Entry 9K09 (electron microscopy, 2.60 A resolution); this record covers chains A and v of the 48 polymer chains in the assembly.

Chain A:
Protein: Tail fiber protein
Organism: Anabaena phage A-4L
UniProtKB: A0A059PY41 (A0A059PY41_9CAUD); residues 1-372 here = UniProt positions 1-372
Sequence (372 residues; row label = number of the first residue in the row):
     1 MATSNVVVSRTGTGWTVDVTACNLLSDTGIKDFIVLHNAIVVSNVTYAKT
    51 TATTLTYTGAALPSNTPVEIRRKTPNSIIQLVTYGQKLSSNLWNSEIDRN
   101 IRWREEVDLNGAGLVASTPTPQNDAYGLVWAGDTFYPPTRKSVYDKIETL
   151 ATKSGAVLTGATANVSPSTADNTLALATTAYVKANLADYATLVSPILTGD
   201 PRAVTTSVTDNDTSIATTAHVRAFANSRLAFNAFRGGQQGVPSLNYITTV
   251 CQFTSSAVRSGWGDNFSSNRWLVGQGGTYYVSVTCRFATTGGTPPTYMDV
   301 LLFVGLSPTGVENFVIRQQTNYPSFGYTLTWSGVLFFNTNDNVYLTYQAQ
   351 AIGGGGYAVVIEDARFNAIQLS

Chain v:
Protein: Tail tubular protein B
Organism: Anabaena phage A-4L
UniProtKB: A0A059PYE2 (A0A059PYE2_9CAUD); numbering as in UniProt (aligned over 1-1015)
Sequence (1015 residues; numbered 1 to 1015; the number before each row is that of its first residue):
     1 MTDQFERNNIRNNEVAAEQSIQSNNFGGLNTLASPLNVPYQDSPLLLNTT
    51 VDTSGQVYKRKGTRITYTTTGTSTGCYITGFTSGLAYQFQVAKRGRDILL
   101 FQTTNDVTSLLLTKSNVWDTRAEAVRPSVVTTSEVTPRVIFATGVNKPVQ
   151 LLFVEQQTTQTANGTSVVFSSADRFVNASTANCLVYVNRVLVSAPSFSYN
   201 AGTKQLTVSNLGSTVIGDVIDLVSVTWQWWAESQFWYGDRFFGSTTRFNS
   251 VSFDRVVKIPTSITTQNNGSDPYYRMRLYKQSNRTGSPNLNEVVQPQLAD
   301 DWAFSDGSIYNYSVNDYPNPSPFWVVFGALVGGGQPSTVYFSRRRGLGFA
   351 NGTSVQASKIDVVVNGVQRTPIYTPGSAPDSVYRNYYTYFADTTGAATGT
   401 SSTSLVNGIFFDAIPLGLATNDTVEASNNTNIHIGSASIATRYNYNDGSY
   451 IPAFGLGDFADYLNGYYPSVVTFFQGRLVFGGFPHRPLQVVFSNVNDNIT
   501 PGRYYNSFSITDDNTALSSAFDIILNSRPDDRVVALIEWQSSLFILTRQA
   551 VFRANGGSSILSSTNRVISYVSSNGCTNSRCIVRTDFNVMYLSDTGVYNI
   601 NPLVENGEYTVKELSIKIRDKFGVTREPVYEELPWMAYDSVNKQVLLGYP
   651 DVGQTNTSRYVYVYNTYRESWTEYNTPCGFNIWSTTEYTDRLLGTSVCSI
   701 LYTTTSSGTPSNFIIIRWNASLYIDFIQRKTHNGSSYELTTQPAVTHTTN
   751 VNQRRYGVNFTLTRQNTAFTINPVTTVNDLYVTLDGTLLTPNVDYIKEET
   801 GYIYLLSTFSTGQTLKIASSPEGNTTPNSWYTVYVNNIRQVSPTPSAGTF
   851 TLGATNGDIINWGVNYLTIYTTPQFLWNSLGNFKRTQHAYLFLDNRDGVG
   901 VYVASDVNNGQDINQLTELYRVPINFNLSVMYNNQLDGSTSYDVMGYDSM
   951 YWDEGVFDVSSPYDQYQPYQTLKIPITGIGYAFQMLIWNHSDEYFKLGGY
  1001 QIIAKQKGKRHIGRY
Disordered / not traced: 1-10

Chain A / chain v interface:
Contacting residue pairs (23):
  Val-82(A) / Phe-957(v)  hydrophobic
  Thr-83(A) / Phe-957(v)
  Tyr-84(A) / Asp-958(v)
  Tyr-84(A) / Val-959(v)
  Gly-85(A) / Val-956(v)
  Gly-85(A) / Phe-957(v)  hydrogen bond (backbone-backbone)
  Gln-86(A) / Val-956(v)
  Gln-86(A) / Phe-957(v)  hydrogen bond (backbone-backbone)
  Lys-87(A) / Glu-954(v)
  Lys-87(A) / Gly-955(v)
  Lys-87(A) / Val-956(v)
  Lys-87(A) / Phe-957(v)
  Leu-88(A) / Met-950(v)  hydrophobic
  Leu-88(A) / Trp-952(v)
  Leu-88(A) / Asp-953(v)  hydrogen bond (backbone-backbone)
  Leu-88(A) / Gly-955(v)  hydrogen bond (backbone-backbone)
  Leu-88(A) / Val-956(v)
  Leu-88(A) / Phe-957(v)
  Ser-89(A) / Trp-952(v)
  Ser-89(A) / Asp-953(v)
  Ser-90(A) / Trp-952(v)
  Ser-90(A) / Asp-953(v)  hydrogen bond
  Trp-93(A) / Trp-952(v)  hydrophobic
Other interface residues (no listed pair), chain v (12 interface residues in all): Tyr-951, Tyr-963, Tyr-966

Summary:
Chain A and chain v form an interface of 10 and 12 residues respectively, with 5 hydrogen bonds. Polar pairs
include Ser-90(A)/Asp-953(v), Gly-85(A)/Phe-957(v) and Gln-86(A)/Phe-957(v).
Chain A is Tail fiber protein and chain v is Tail tubular protein B, both from Anabaena phage A-4L; the
structure, Cyanophage A4 portal-tail complex, was determined by electron microscopy, deposited together with
9JWB, 9K2V and 9K3A.
